1TCV - chains A and C of the 3 polymer chains in the assembly; structure by X-ray diffraction, 1.75 A resolution.

# Chain A (and C)
Protein: purine-nucleoside phosphorylase
Source organism: Schistosoma mansoni
Notes: EC 2.4.2.1; chain C of this document is another copy of the same molecule, construct and numbering; everything in this record applies to it too
UniProtKB: Q9BMI9 (Q9BMI9_SCHMA); numbering as in UniProt (aligned over 1-287)
Sequence (287 residues; each row starts with the number of its first residue):
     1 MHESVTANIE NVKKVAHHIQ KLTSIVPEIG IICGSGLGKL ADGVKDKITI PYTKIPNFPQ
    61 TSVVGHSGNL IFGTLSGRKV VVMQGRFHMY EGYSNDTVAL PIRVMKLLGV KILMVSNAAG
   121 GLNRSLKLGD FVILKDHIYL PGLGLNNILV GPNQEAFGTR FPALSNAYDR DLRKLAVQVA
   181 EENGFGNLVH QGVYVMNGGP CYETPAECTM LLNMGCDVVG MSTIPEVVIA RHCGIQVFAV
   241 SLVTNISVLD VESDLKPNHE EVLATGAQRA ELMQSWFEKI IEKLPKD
Disordered / not traced: 1-2, 63-65, 255-265 (chain C: 1-3, 62-65)
Ligand contacts: ethyl dimethyl ammonio propane sulfonate (NDS): G34, S35, R86, H88, Y90, N117, A118, Y202, M221, S222

# Interface between chain A and chain C
Residue-residue contacts (63; chain A residue first):
  K135(A) - V251(C)
  D136(A) - T204(C)
  D136(A) - P205(C)
  D136(A) - A206(C)  hydrogen bond (side chain-backbone)
  D136(A) - V251(C)
  H137(A) - T204(C)  hydrogen bond (backbone-side chain)
  H137(A) - A206(C)
  H137(A) - E207(C)
  I138(A) - A206(C)
  I138(A) - E207(C)
  I138(A) - M210(C)  hydrophobic
  Y139(A) - E207(C)  hydrogen bond (backbone-side chain)
  G142(A) - N197(C)
  G142(A) - G198(C)
  G142(A) - G199(C)
  L143(A) - L140(C)
  L143(A) - P141(C)
  L143(A) - M196(C)
  L143(A) - N197(C)
  L143(A) - G198(C)  hydrogen bond (backbone-backbone)
  L143(A) - M210(C)  hydrophobic
  G144(A) - P141(C)
  G144(A) - N146(C)  hydrogen bond (backbone-side chain)
  L145(A) - M89(C)  hydrophobic
  L145(A) - P141(C)  hydrophobic
  L145(A) - N146(C)
  L145(A) - G198(C)
  N146(A) - N146(C)  hydrogen bond
  N147(A) - G199(C)
  N147(A) - C201(C)
  L149(A) - P200(C)
  L149(A) - C201(C)  hydrophobic
  V150(A) - M89(C)
  V150(A) - Y90(C)
  V150(A) - G199(C)
  G151(A) - Y90(C)  hydrogen bond (backbone-backbone)
  G151(A) - E91(C)
  G151(A) - G92(C)
  P152(A) - E91(C)
  R160(A) - Y90(C)
  R160(A) - E91(C)  salt bridge
  R160(A) - P200(C)
  F161(A) - Y90(C)
  F161(A) - P200(C)
  F161(A) - Y202(C)
  F161(A) - M221(C)  hydrophobic
  F161(A) - H259(C)
  P162(A) - P200(C)
  P162(A) - C201(C)
  P162(A) - Y202(C)  hydrogen bond (backbone-backbone)
  A163(A) - P257(C)
  L164(A) - C201(C)  hydrophobic
  L164(A) - Y202(C)
  L164(A) - T204(C)
  S165(A) - K256(C)
  R170(A) - V251(C)
  R170(A) - E252(C)
  R170(A) - S253(C)
  R170(A) - D254(C)  salt bridge
  V193(A) - A206(C)  hydrophobic
  M214(A) - M210(C)  hydrophobic
  M214(A) - M214(C)  hydrophobic
  V228(A) - C201(C)  hydrophobic
Also at the interface, not in a pair above, chain A (27 interface residues in all): L140, R173
Also at the interface, not in a pair above, chain C (29 interface residues in all): L255

# In short
Chain A and chain C form an interface of 27 and 29 residues respectively, with 8 hydrogen bonds and 2 salt
bridges. Polar pairs include R160(A)-E91(C), R170(A)-D254(C) and D136(A)-A206(C). Ligands of chain A: ethyl
dimethyl ammonio propane sulfonate.
Chain A and chain C are both purine-nucleoside phosphorylase (Schistosoma mansoni); the structure, Crystal
Structure of the Purine Nucleoside Phosphorylase from Schistosoma mansoni in complex with Non-detergent
Sulfobetaine 195 ..., was determined by X-ray diffraction (same publication as 1TCU and 1TD1).
